Entry 1IA3 (X-ray diffraction, 1.78 A resolution); this record covers chain A.

Chain A:
Molecule: Dihydrofolate reductase
Organism: Candida albicans
Notes: EC 1.5.1.3
UniProt: P22906 (DYR_CANAL); numbering as in UniProt (aligned over 1-192)
Amino-acid sequence (192 residues; each row starts with the number of its first residue):
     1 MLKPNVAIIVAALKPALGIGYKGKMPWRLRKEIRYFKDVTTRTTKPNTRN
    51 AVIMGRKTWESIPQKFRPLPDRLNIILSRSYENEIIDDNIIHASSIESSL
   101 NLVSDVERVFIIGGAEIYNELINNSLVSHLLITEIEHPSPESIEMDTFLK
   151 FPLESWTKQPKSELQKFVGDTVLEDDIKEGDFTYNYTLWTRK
Swiss-Prot annotation at these positions:
  - binding site (NADP(+)): Ala11, Gly18 to Lys24, Arg56 to Thr58, Ser78 to Ser80, Gly113 to Glu120
  - binding site (substrate): Glu32 to Lys37, Arg72, Ile112, Tyr118
  - natural variant: Leu2 (S2L: In strain: SYNTEX CA755; this construct carries the variant), Glu84 (K84E: In strain: SYNTEX CA755; this construct carries the variant)
Small-molecule neighbours:
  - NADPH (NDP; NADPH dihydro-nicotinamide-adenine-dinucleotide phosphate): Gly23, Gly55, Arg56, Lys57, Thr58, Leu77, Ser78, Arg79, Ser80, Ser94, Gly113, Gly114, Ala115, Glu116, Ile117, Glu120, Leu121
  - TQ5 (5-[4-tert-butylphenylsulfanyl]-2,4-quinazolinediamine): Ile9, Val10, Ala11, Ile19, Gly20, Gly23, Lys24, Met25, Glu32, Ile33, Phe36, Thr58, Ile112, Gly113, Gly114, Ala115, Tyr118, Thr133

In short:
Ligands of chain A: NADPH and compound TQ5. Curated annotation (UniProt) lists 22 NADP+-binding residues and 9
substrate-binding residues.
Chain A is Dihydrofolate reductase (Candida albicans); the structure, Candida albicans dihydrofolate reductase
complex in which the dihydronicotinamide moiety of dihydro-nicotinamide-adenine-dinucleotide phosphate (NADPH)
is displaced ..., was determined by X-ray diffraction (same publication as 1IA1, 1IA2 and 1IA4).
